PDB entry 8R0E | electron microscopy, 2.70 A resolution | chains A and B of the 6 polymer chains in the assembly

[Chain A (and B)]
Protein: Transitional endoplasmic reticulum ATPase
Source organism: Homo sapiens
Notes: chain B of this document is another copy of the same molecule, construct and numbering; everything in this record applies to it too
UniProtKB: P55072 (TERA_HUMAN); numbering as in UniProt (aligned over 1-806)
Chain sequence (806 residues; each row starts with the number of its first residue):
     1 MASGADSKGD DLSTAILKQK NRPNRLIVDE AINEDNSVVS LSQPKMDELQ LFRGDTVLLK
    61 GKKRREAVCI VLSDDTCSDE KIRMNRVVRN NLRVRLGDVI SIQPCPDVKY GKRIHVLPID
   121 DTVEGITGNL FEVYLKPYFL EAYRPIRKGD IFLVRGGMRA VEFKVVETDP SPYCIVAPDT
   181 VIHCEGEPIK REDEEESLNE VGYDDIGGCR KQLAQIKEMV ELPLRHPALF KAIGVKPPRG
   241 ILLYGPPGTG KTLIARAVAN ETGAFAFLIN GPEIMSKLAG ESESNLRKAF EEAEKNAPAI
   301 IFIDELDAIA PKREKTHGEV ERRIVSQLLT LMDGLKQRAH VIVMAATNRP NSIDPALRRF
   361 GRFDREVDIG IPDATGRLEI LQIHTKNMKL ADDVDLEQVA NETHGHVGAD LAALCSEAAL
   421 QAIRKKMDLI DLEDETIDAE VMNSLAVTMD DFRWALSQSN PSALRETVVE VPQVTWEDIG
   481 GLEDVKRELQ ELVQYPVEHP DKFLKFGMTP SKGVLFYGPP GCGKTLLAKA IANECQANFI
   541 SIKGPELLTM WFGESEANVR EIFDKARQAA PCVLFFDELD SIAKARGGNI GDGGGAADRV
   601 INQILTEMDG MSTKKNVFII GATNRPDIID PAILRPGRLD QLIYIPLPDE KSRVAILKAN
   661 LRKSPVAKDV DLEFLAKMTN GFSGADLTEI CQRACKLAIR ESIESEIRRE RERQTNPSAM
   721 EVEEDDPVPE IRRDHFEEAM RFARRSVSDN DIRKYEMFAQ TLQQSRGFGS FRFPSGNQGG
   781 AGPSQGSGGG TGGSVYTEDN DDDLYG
Not modelled in the structure: 1-20, 775-806
Differences from the reference sequence: engineered mutation Ala266 (Phe in P55072)
Swiss-Prot annotation at these positions:
  - region: Thr797 to Gly806 (Interaction with UBXN6)
  - motif: Asp802 to Gly806 (PIM motif)
  - binding site (ATP): Pro247 to Leu253, Asn348, His384, Gly521 to Leu526
  - modified residue: Ala2 (N-acetylalanine), Ser3 (Phosphoserine), Ser7 (Phosphoserine), Ser13 (Phosphoserine), Ser37 (Phosphoserine), Lys315 (N6,N6,N6-trimethyllysine), Thr436 (Phosphothreonine), Ser462 (Phosphoserine), Lys502 (N6-acetyllysine), Lys505 (N6-acetyllysine), Lys668 (N6-acetyllysine), Ser702 (Phosphoserine), Lys754 (N6-acetyllysine), Ser770 (Phosphoserine), Ser775 (Phosphoserine), Ser787 (Phosphoserine), Tyr805 (Phosphotyrosine)
  - cross-link (Glycyl lysine isopeptide (Lys-Gly)): Lys8 (interchain with G-Cter in SUMO2), Lys18 (interchain with G-Cter in SUMO2)
  - natural variant: Arg95 (R95G: In IBMPFD1), Gly97 (G97E: In CMT2Y), Ile126 (I126F: In IBMPFD1; uncertain significance), Arg155 (R155C: In IBMPFD1; R155H: In FTDALS6 and IBMPFD1; R155L: In IBMPFD1; R155P: In IBMPFD1; R155S: In IBMPFD1), Arg159 (R159G: In FTDALS6; R159H: In IBMPFD1), Ala160 (A160T: In IBMPFD1; uncertain significance), Glu185 (E185K: In CMT2Y), Arg191 (R191Q: In FTDALS6 and IBMPFD1), Leu198 (L198W: In IBMPFD1), Ala232 (A232E: In IBMPFD1), Ile254 (I254F: In IBMPFD1; uncertain significance), Ile369 (I369T: In IBMPFD1; uncertain significance), 2 further natural variant entries in UniProt
  - mutagenesis: Phe52 to Asp55 (Abolishes interaction with NPLOC4; when associated with A-110), Arg53 (R53A: Minor effect on affinity for ATP and ADP), Arg86 (R86A: Strongly increased affinity for ATP. Strongly reduced affinity for ADP), Tyr110 (Y110A: Abolishes interaction with NPLOC4; when associated with 52-A--A-55), Arg113 to His115 (Severely reduced binding to DERL1), Phe131 (F131R: Severely reduced binding to DERL1), Leu140 (L140D: Severely reduced binding to DERL1), Asp179 (D179R: No effect on binding to DERL1), His183 (H183W: Severely reduced binding to DERL1), Lys251 (K251Q: Impairs ERAD degradation of HMGCR and does not inhibit interaction with RHBDD1; when associated with Q-524), Glu305 (E305Q: Defect in ubiquitin-dependent protein degradation by the proteasome; when associated with Q-578), Lys312 (K312A: Does not affect methylation by VCPKMT), 8 further mutagenesis entries in UniProt
What the authors report for this chain:
  - mutagenesis - F266A (2-fold), F266A/F539A (4-fold): decreased catalytic activity
  - mutagenesis - F266A (55 +/- 20nM), F266A/F539A (55 +/- 20nM): unchanged binding to UN
  - conformationally variable residues (loop rearrangement): Pro545 to Asn558
  - mutagenesis - F266A: increased catalytic activity on UN

[How chain A and chain B interact]
Contacting residue pairs (88; chain A residue first):
  Pro247(A) - Phe360(B)
  Pro272(A) - Ser326(B)
  Pro272(A) - Thr330(B)
  Glu273(A) - Thr330(B)
  Met275(A) - Arg323(B)
  Met275(A) - Ser326(B)
  Ser276(A) - Ser326(B)
  Ser276(A) - Gln327(B)
  Lys277(A) - Arg323(B)
  Glu305(A) - Arg362(B)  salt bridge
  His317(A) - His317(B)  hydrogen bond
  His317(A) - Glu319(B)
  His317(A) - Arg322(B)
  Gly318(A) - Glu319(B)
  Glu321(A) - Glu319(B)
  Glu321(A) - Arg322(B)  salt bridge
  Glu402(A) - Lys614(B)
  Ala409(A) - Phe360(B)  hydrophobic
  Asp410(A) - Phe360(B)
  Ser416(A) - Val235(B)
  Ser416(A) - Lys236(B)
  Leu420(A) - Phe230(B)  hydrophobic
  Leu420(A) - Val235(B)  hydrophobic
  Ile423(A) - Ile233(B)  hydrophobic
  Arg424(A) - Glu218(B)  salt bridge
  Arg424(A) - Leu222(B)
  Asp431(A) - His226(B)
  Met442(A) - Leu229(B)  hydrophobic
  Ser457(A) - Lys614(B)
  Ser457(A) - Lys615(B)
  Ser459(A) - Lys615(B)  hydrogen bond (backbone-side chain)
  Asn460(A) - Arg567(B)
  Asn460(A) - Lys615(B)  hydrogen bond
  Arg465(A) - Arg560(B)
  Arg465(A) - Glu607(B)  salt bridge
  Pro545(A) - Asn602(B)  hydrogen bond (backbone-side chain)
  Pro545(A) - Thr606(B)
  Leu548(A) - Asn602(B)
  Thr549(A) - Asn602(B)  hydrogen bond
  Thr549(A) - Gln603(B)
  Phe552(A) - Asp598(B)
  Phe552(A) - Arg599(B)  hydrogen bond (backbone-side chain)
  Glu578(A) - Arg635(B)  salt bridge
  Lys584(A) - Gly595(B)
  Ala585(A) - Gly594(B)
  Ala585(A) - Gly595(B)  hydrogen bond (backbone-backbone)
  Gly587(A) - Gly593(B)  hydrogen bond (backbone-backbone)
  Gly587(A) - Gly594(B)
  Gly587(A) - Gly595(B)
  Ser664(A) - Phe506(B)
  Pro665(A) - Lys505(B)
  Pro665(A) - Phe506(B)
  Asp671(A) - Phe773(B)
  Phe674(A) - Phe771(B)  hydrophobic
  Phe674(A) - Arg772(B)
  Phe674(A) - Phe773(B)  hydrophobic
  Phe674(A) - Pro774(B)
  Leu675(A) - Phe771(B)  hydrophobic
  Met678(A) - Phe771(B)  hydrophobic
  Gln692(A) - Met508(B)
  Arg693(A) - Arg766(B)
  Cys695(A) - Met508(B)
  Lys696(A) - Met508(B)  hydrogen bond (backbone-side chain)
  Ile699(A) - Phe503(B)  hydrophobic
  Ile699(A) - Phe506(B)  hydrophobic
  Ile699(A) - Met508(B)  hydrophobic
  Arg700(A) - Arg487(B)
  Ser702(A) - Lys502(B)  hydrogen bond
  Ile703(A) - Tyr495(B)  hydrophobic
  Ile703(A) - His499(B)
  Ile703(A) - Lys502(B)
  Val728(A) - Lys505(B)  hydrogen bond (backbone-side chain)
  Val728(A) - Phe506(B)
  Pro729(A) - Lys505(B)
  Glu730(A) - Phe506(B)
  Arg733(A) - Phe773(B)
  Arg733(A) - Pro774(B)
  Glu737(A) - Phe771(B)
  Glu737(A) - Phe773(B)  hydrogen bond (side chain-backbone)
  Met740(A) - Phe768(B)
  Met740(A) - Phe771(B)  hydrophobic
  Arg741(A) - Arg766(B)
  Phe742(A) - Arg766(B)
  Ala743(A) - Ser765(B)
  Ala743(A) - Arg766(B)
  Ala743(A) - Gly767(B)
  Arg744(A) - Ser765(B)
  Arg745(A) - Ser765(B)
Also at the interface, not in a pair above, chain A (76 interface residues in all): Gly248, Asn270, Lys315, Val407, Ala413, Ala419, Leu432, Glu433, Asp434, Arg453, Gln458, Ser462, Leu464, Arg586, Lys663, Ala698, Glu706, Asp726, Ile731, Phe736
Also at the interface, not in a pair above, chain B (60 interface residues in all): Asn21, Glu314, Leu329, Asp333, Arg359, Glu491, Leu504, Gly507, Thr509, Asp564, Gln568, Ala597, Gly610

[Summary]
Chain A and chain B form an interface of 76 and 60 residues respectively; the contacts include 12 hydrogen
bonds and 5 salt bridges. Polar contacts include Glu305(A)-Arg362(B), Glu321(A)-Arg322(B) and
Arg424(A)-Glu218(B). From the paper: F266A and F266A/F539A of chain A reduce catalytic activity;
conformational variability at Pro545(A).
Chain A and chain B are both Transitional endoplasmic reticulum ATPase (Homo sapiens); the structure, p97
(VCP) mutant - F266A, was determined by electron microscopy (same publication as 8PQX, 8RS9, 8RSB and 8RSC).
